Entry 7WLR (electron microscopy, 3.54 A resolution); this record covers chains D and I of the 10 polymer chains in the assembly.

Chain D:
Molecule: Histone H2B
From: Komagataella pastoris
Reference sequence: A0A1B2JBS1 (A0A1B2JBS1_PICPA); residues 33-131 here correspond to UniProt positions 34-132 (UniProt number = residue number + 1)
Sequence (99 residues; each row starts with the number of its first residue):
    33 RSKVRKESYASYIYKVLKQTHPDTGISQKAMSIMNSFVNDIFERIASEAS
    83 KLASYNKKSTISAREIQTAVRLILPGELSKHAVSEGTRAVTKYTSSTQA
Unresolved in the structure: 33-36

Chain I:
Molecule: 145-nt DNA strand
Sequence (145 nucleotides; row label = number of the first residue in the row):
     1 ATCAGAATCCCGGTGCCGAGGCCGCTCAATTGGTCGTAGACAGCTCTAGC
    51 ACCGCTTAAACGCACGTACGCGCTGTCCCCCGCGTTTTAACCGCCAAGGG
   101 GATTACTCCCTAGTCTCCAGGCACGTGTCAGATATATACATCGAT

Interface between chain D and chain I:
Contacting residue pairs (9; chain D residue first):
  Arg37(D) with DT26(I), hydrogen bond to the sugar
  Tyr46(D) with DG20(I), hydrogen bond to the phosphate
  Gly57(D) with DG20(I), phosphate contact
  Ile58(D) with DA19(I), sugar contact; DG20(I), hydrogen bond to the phosphate
  Ser59(D) with DA19(I), phosphate contact
  Gln60(D) with DA19(I), hydrogen bond to the phosphate
  Ser91(D) with DG39(I), hydrogen bond to the phosphate
  Thr92(D) with DG39(I), phosphate contact
Other interface residues (no listed pair), chain D (9 interface residues in all): Lys90
Other interface residues (no listed pair), chain I (9 interface residues in all): DG21, DC25, DC27, DA38, DA40

In short:
The chain D/chain I interface involves 9 residues from each chain, with 5 hydrogen bonds. Among the polar
pairs are Arg37(D)-DT26(I), Tyr46(D)-DG20(I) and Ile58(D)-DG20(I).
Chain D is Histone H2B (Komagataella pastoris) and chain I is a 145-nt DNA strand; the structure, Cryo-EM
structure of the nucleosome containing Komagataella pastoris histones, was determined by electron microscopy.
